Entry 6IQW (electron microscopy, 3.35 A resolution); this record covers chains C and D of the 7 polymer chains in the assembly.

Chain C (and D):
Protein: Csm3
From: Thermococcus onnurineus (strain NA1)
Notes: chain D of this document is another copy of the same molecule, construct and numbering; everything in this record applies to it too
Reference sequence: B6YWC0 (B6YWC0_THEON); numbering as in UniProt (aligned over 1-290)
Amino-acid sequence (290 residues; each row starts with the number of its first residue):
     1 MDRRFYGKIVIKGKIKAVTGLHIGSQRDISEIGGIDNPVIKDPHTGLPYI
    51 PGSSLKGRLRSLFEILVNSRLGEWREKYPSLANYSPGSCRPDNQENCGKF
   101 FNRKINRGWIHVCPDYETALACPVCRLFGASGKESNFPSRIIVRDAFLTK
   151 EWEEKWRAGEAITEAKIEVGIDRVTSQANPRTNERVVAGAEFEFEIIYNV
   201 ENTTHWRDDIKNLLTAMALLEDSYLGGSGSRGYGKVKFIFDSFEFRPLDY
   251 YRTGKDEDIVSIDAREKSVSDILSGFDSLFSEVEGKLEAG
Disordered / not traced: 1-3, 26-36, 289-290 (chain D: 27-37, 283-290)

How chain C and chain D interact:
Residue-residue contacts - 78 pairs, chain C then chain D:
  V18(C) - F147(D)
  T19(C) - D145(D)
  L62(C) - F5(D)
  I65(C) - R3(D)
  I65(C) - R4(D)
  I65(C) - F5(D)  hydrophobic
  L66(C) - F5(D)
  L66(C) - L248(D)  hydrophobic
  N68(C) - D2(D)  hydrogen bond
  S69(C) - R4(D)
  S69(C) - F5(D)  hydrogen bond (side chain-backbone)
  R70(C) - L248(D)
  R70(C) - D249(D)  salt bridge
  K77(C) - R252(D)
  P86(C) - D2(D)
  G87(C) - M1(D)
  G87(C) - D2(D)  hydrogen bond (backbone-side chain)
  S88(C) - M1(D)  hydrogen bond (backbone-backbone)
  S88(C) - D2(D)
  R90(C) - M1(D)
  R90(C) - E134(D)  salt bridge
  R107(C) - E134(D)  salt bridge
  W152(C) - H44(D)
  E164(C) - D42(D)
  A165(C) - D42(D)
  K166(C) - P51(D)
  D172(C) - G108(D)
  D172(C) - W109(D)
  R173(C) - S61(D)
  R173(C) - E64(D)  salt bridge
  R173(C) - I65(D)
  R173(C) - F101(D)
  R173(C) - W109(D)  hydrogen bond (side chain-backbone)
  R173(C) - I110(D)
  R173(C) - H111(D)
  V174(C) - S88(D)
  V174(C) - R90(D)
  T175(C) - R90(D)
  Q177(C) - R107(D)
  N179(C) - I105(D)
  N179(C) - N106(D)
  R185(C) - Y49(D)  hydrogen bond
  V187(C) - P43(D)  hydrophobic
  A188(C) - P43(D)
  A188(C) - H44(D)
  A188(C) - F147(D)  hydrophobic
  K211(C) - R252(D)  hydrogen bond (side chain-backbone)
  K211(C) - T253(D)
  T215(C) - Y251(D)  hydrogen bond (side chain-backbone)
  T215(C) - R252(D)  hydrogen bond (side chain-backbone)
  A218(C) - Y251(D)
  L219(C) - F5(D)  hydrophobic
  L219(C) - Y251(D)  hydrophobic
  D222(C) - K8(D)
  D222(C) - R144(D)
  D222(C) - I197(D)
  D222(C) - R246(D)  salt bridge
  D222(C) - Y251(D)  hydrogen bond
  S223(C) - K8(D)
  S223(C) - R144(D)
  S230(C) - K56(D)  hydrogen bond
  S230(C) - S139(D)  hydrogen bond
  S230(C) - I141(D)
  S230(C) - I142(D)
  S230(C) - V143(D)  hydrogen bond (backbone-backbone)
  R231(C) - P51(D)
  R231(C) - G52(D)
  R231(C) - S53(D)  hydrogen bond (backbone-backbone)
  R231(C) - K56(D)
  R231(C) - V143(D)
  G232(C) - V143(D)  hydrogen bond (backbone-backbone)
  K235(C) - R144(D)
  I272(C) - Y251(D)
  I272(C) - R252(D)
  I272(C) - G254(D)
  L273(C) - T253(D)
  L273(C) - G254(D)
  L273(C) - K255(D)
Also at the interface, not in a pair above, chain C (52 interface residues in all): R58, W74, P91, I167, E168, I171, G189, N212, E221, G234, V269, S270, S274
Also at the interface, not in a pair above, chain D (48 interface residues in all): Y6, Q26, Y250, D256

Overview:
The interface between chain C and chain D involves 52 residues on one side and 48 on the other; the contacts
include 15 hydrogen bonds and 5 salt bridges. Among the polar pairs are R70(C)-D249(D), R90(C)-E134(D) and
R107(C)-E134(D).
Chain C and chain D are both Csm3 (Thermococcus onnurineus (strain NA1)); the structure, Cryo-EM structure of
Csm effector complex, was determined by electron microscopy.
